PDB entry 2J5I | X-ray diffraction, 1.80 A resolution | chains E and F of the 6 polymer chains in the assembly

[Chain E (and F)]
Molecule: P-hydroxycinnamoyl CoA hydratase/lyase
From: Pseudomonas fluorescens
Notes: EC 4.2.1.101; chain F of this document is another copy of the same molecule, construct and numbering; everything in this record applies to it too
UniProtKB: O69762 (O69762_PSEFL); numbering as in UniProt (aligned over 1-276)
Sequence (276 residues; row label = number of the first residue in the row):
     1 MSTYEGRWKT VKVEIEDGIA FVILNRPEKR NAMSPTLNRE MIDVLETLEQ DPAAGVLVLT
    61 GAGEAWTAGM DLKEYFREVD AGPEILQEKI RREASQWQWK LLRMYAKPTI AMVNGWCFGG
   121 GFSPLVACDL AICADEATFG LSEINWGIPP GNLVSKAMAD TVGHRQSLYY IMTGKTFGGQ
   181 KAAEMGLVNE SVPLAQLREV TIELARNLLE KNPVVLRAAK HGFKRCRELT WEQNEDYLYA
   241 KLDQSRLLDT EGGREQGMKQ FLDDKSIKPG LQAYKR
Disordered / not traced: 1-2, 251-276 (chain F: 1-3, 250-276)
Swiss-Prot annotation at these positions:
  - binding site (acetyl-CoA): K29, A68, M70, L72, G120, S142, W146
  - binding site (vanillin): Y75, G151, Y239
  - mutagenesis: S123 (S123A: Reduced kcat compared to wild-type but not markerdly), E143 (E143A: Abolishes catalytic activity), Y239 (Y239F: Increased KM for feruloyl-CoA but retains a significant amount of catalytic activity with a kcat 10 times less than that of the wild-type)
What the authors report for this chain:
  - specificity-determining residues: Y239 (from molecular simulation)

[Chain E / chain F interface]
Residue-residue contacts - 77 pairs, chain E then chain F:
  Q87(E) with R246(F), hydrogen bond
  R91(E) with Y239(F); L242(F); D243(F), salt bridge; R246(F)
  S95(E) with E235(F), hydrogen bond
  W99(E) with W231(F), hydrophobic; E232(F); E235(F)
  K100(E) with E235(F), salt bridge
  R103(E) with W231(F); E232(F), salt bridge
  V126(E) with W231(F), hydrophobic
  I144(E) with K211(F); V215(F), hydrophobic; L216(F), hydrophobic
  N145(E) with K211(F), hydrogen bond
  G147(E) with V215(F)
  I148(E) with V215(F); L242(F), hydrophobic
  P149(E) with V215(F); A218(F), hydrophobic; A219(F); L242(F); S245(F)
  P150(E) with A219(F)
  N152(E) with L238(F); Y239(F), hydrogen bond
  L153(E) with W231(F); N234(F); E235(F)
  S155(E) with F223(F); C226(F)
  K156(E) with C226(F), hydrogen bond (side chain-backbone); R227(F); L229(F), hydrogen bond (side chain-backbone); W231(F); N234(F)
  A159(E) with F223(F), hydrophobic; C226(F), hydrophobic; R227(F)
  D160(E) with W231(F), hydrogen bond
  H164(E) with D160(F); T161(F); F223(F); R227(F), hydrogen bond
  R165(E) with L125(F), hydrogen bond (side chain-backbone); V126(F); C128(F), hydrogen bond (side chain-backbone); D129(F), hydrogen bond (side chain-backbone); L130(F); A131(F); G186(F); L187(F), hydrogen bond (side chain-backbone); V188(F); N189(F), hydrogen bond (backbone-side chain)
  S167(E) with F223(F)
  L168(E) with D129(F); L130(F), hydrophobic; K220(F); F223(F), hydrophobic; K224(F)
  Y169(E) with L130(F); N189(F); L204(F), hydrophobic
  I171(E) with A219(F), hydrophobic; F223(F), hydrophobic
  M172(E) with P108(F), hydrophobic; D129(F); L208(F); K211(F); L216(F)
  T173(E) with L204(F); N207(F); K211(F), hydrogen bond (backbone-side chain)
  K175(E) with N207(F), hydrogen bond
  E228(E) with T230(F)
Also at the interface, not in a pair above, chain E (35 interface residues in all): S123, A127, A157, M158, Q166, R225
Also at the interface, not in a pair above, chain F (39 interface residues in all): K241

[Overview]
35 residues of chain E face 39 of chain F across their interface; the contacts include 15 hydrogen bonds and 3
salt bridges. Polar pairs include R91(E)-D243(F), K100(E)-E235(F) and R103(E)-E232(F). Curated annotation
(UniProt) lists 7 acetyl-CoA-binding residues, 3 vanillin-binding residues and 3 mutagenesis sites on chain E.
The paper reports the specificity determinant Y239(E).
Both chains are P-hydroxycinnamoyl CoA hydratase/lyase (Pseudomonas fluorescens). Entry 2J5I (Crystal
Structure of Hydroxycinnamoyl-CoA Hydratase-Lyase) was determined by X-ray diffraction.
